Entry 6VK5 (X-ray diffraction, 1.86 A resolution); this record covers chains A and C of the 8 polymer chains in the assembly.

[Chain A]
Name: Methane monooxygenase component A alpha chain
Organism: Methylosinus trichosporium OB3b
UniProt: A0A2D2D5X0 (A0A2D2D5X0_METTR); numbering as in UniProt (aligned over 1-526)
Amino-acid sequence (526 residues; row label = number of the first residue in the row):
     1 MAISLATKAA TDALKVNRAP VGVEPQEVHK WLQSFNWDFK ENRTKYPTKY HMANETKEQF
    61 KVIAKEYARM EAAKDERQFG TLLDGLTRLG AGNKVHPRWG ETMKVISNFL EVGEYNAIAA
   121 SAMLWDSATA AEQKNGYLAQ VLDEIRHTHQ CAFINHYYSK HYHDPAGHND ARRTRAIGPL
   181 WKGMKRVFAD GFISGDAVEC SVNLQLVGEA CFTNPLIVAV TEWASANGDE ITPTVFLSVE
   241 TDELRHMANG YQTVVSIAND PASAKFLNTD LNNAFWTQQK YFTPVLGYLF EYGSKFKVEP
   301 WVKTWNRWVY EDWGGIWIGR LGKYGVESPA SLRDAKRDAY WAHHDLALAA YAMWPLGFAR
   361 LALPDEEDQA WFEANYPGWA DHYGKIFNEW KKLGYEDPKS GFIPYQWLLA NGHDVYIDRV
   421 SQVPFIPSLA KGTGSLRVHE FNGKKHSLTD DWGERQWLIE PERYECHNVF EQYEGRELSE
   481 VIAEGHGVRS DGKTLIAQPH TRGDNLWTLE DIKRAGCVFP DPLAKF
Disordered / not traced: 1-11
Metal / ion sites: Fe ion site 1: Glu-114, Glu-144, His-147 (together with benzoic acid); Fe ion site 2: Glu-144, Glu-209, Glu-243, His-246 (together with benzoic acid)
Ligand contacts: benzoic acid (BEZ): Leu-110, Gly-113, Glu-114, Ala-117, Glu-144, His-147, Phe-188, Phe-192, Leu-204, Gly-208, Glu-209, Thr-213, Leu-216, Glu-243, His-246
From the paper describing this entry:
  - conformationally variable residues (side-chain flip): Leu-110, Phe-188, Thr-213, Leu-216, Glu-240
  - binding site for benzoic acid: Phe-188
  - contacts within the chain: Thr-213/Glu-240 (hydrogen bond)
  - Fe ion coordination: Glu-209, Glu-243, His-246

[Chain C]
Name: Methane monooxygenase
Organism: Methylosinus trichosporium OB3b
UniProt: A0A2D2D0T0 (A0A2D2D0T0_METTR); residues 1-169 here = UniProt positions 1-169
Amino-acid sequence (169 residues; row label = number of the first residue in the row):
     1 MAKREPIHDN SIRTEWEAKI AKLTSVDQAT KFIQDFRLAY TSPFRKSYDI DVDYQYIERK
    61 IEEKLSVLKT EKLPVADLIT KATTGEDAAA VEATWIAKIK AAKSKYEAER IHIEFRQLYK
   121 PPVLPVNVFL RTDAALGTVL MEIRNTDYYG TPLEGLRKER GVKVLHLQA
Disordered / not traced: 1

[Chain A / chain C interface]
Residue-residue contacts - 98 pairs, chain A then chain C:
  Lys-45(A) / Ala-134(C)
  Pro-47(A) / Ala-134(C)
  Pro-47(A) / Thr-138(C)
  Pro-47(A) / Met-141(C)
  Thr-48(A) / Thr-138(C)
  Thr-48(A) / Met-141(C)
  Lys-49(A) / Met-141(C)
  Lys-49(A) / Glu-142(C)
  Lys-49(A) / Asn-145(C)
  His-51(A) / Glu-142(C)  salt bridge
  Asp-196(A) / Met-141(C)
  Phe-266(A) / Asn-145(C)
  Thr-269(A) / Tyr-148(C)
  Thr-269(A) / Tyr-149(C)
  Asp-270(A) / Asn-145(C)
  Asn-272(A) / Tyr-149(C)  hydrogen bond
  Asn-273(A) / Tyr-148(C)
  Asn-273(A) / Tyr-149(C)  hydrogen bond
  Phe-425(A) / Gln-168(C)
  Pro-427(A) / Gln-168(C)
  Ser-435(A) / Gln-168(C)
  Leu-436(A) / His-166(C)
  Leu-436(A) / Leu-167(C)
  Leu-436(A) / Gln-168(C)  hydrogen bond (backbone-side chain)
  Arg-437(A) / Leu-153(C)
  Arg-437(A) / His-166(C)
  Arg-437(A) / Leu-167(C)
  Val-438(A) / Val-164(C)
  Val-438(A) / Leu-165(C)  hydrogen bond (backbone-backbone)
  Val-438(A) / His-166(C)  hydrogen bond (backbone-backbone)
  His-439(A) / Arg-157(C)
  His-439(A) / Val-162(C)
  His-439(A) / Lys-163(C)
  His-439(A) / Val-164(C)
  Glu-440(A) / Val-162(C)
  Glu-440(A) / Lys-163(C)  salt bridge
  Glu-440(A) / Leu-165(C)
  Phe-441(A) / Pro-43(C)
  Phe-441(A) / Phe-44(C)  hydrophobic
  Phe-441(A) / Arg-160(C)
  Asn-442(A) / Pro-43(C)  hydrogen bond (side chain-backbone)
  Asn-442(A) / Phe-44(C)
  Asn-442(A) / Arg-45(C)  hydrogen bond (side chain-backbone)
  Asn-442(A) / Tyr-48(C)
  Lys-444(A) / Tyr-48(C)
  Lys-444(A) / Asp-51(C)  salt bridge
  Lys-445(A) / Leu-165(C)
  Asp-451(A) / Leu-153(C)
  Trp-452(A) / Tyr-149(C)  hydrophobic
  Glu-454(A) / Leu-153(C)
  Glu-454(A) / Arg-157(C)  salt bridge
  Arg-455(A) / Tyr-148(C)  hydrogen bond (side chain-backbone)
  Arg-455(A) / Tyr-149(C)
  Arg-455(A) / Thr-151(C)  hydrogen bond (side chain-backbone)
  Arg-455(A) / Leu-153(C)
  Arg-455(A) / Leu-156(C)
  Gln-456(A) / Tyr-148(C)
  Trp-457(A) / Val-162(C)  hydrophobic
  Leu-458(A) / Leu-156(C)  hydrophobic
  Leu-458(A) / Arg-157(C)
  Leu-458(A) / Arg-160(C)  hydrogen bond (backbone-side chain)
  Ile-459(A) / Glu-109(C)
  Ile-459(A) / Arg-144(C)  hydrogen bond (backbone-side chain)
  Ile-459(A) / Tyr-148(C)
  Ile-459(A) / Leu-156(C)  hydrophobic
  Ile-459(A) / Arg-160(C)  hydrogen bond (backbone-side chain)
  Glu-460(A) / Arg-144(C)
  Glu-460(A) / Tyr-148(C)  hydrogen bond
  Pro-461(A) / Pro-43(C)
  Pro-461(A) / Arg-160(C)
  Glu-462(A) / Pro-43(C)
  Glu-462(A) / Ile-113(C)
  Glu-462(A) / Arg-144(C)  salt bridge
  Glu-465(A) / Ser-42(C)
  Glu-465(A) / Pro-43(C)
  Glu-465(A) / Arg-45(C)  salt bridge
  His-467(A) / Asp-51(C)  salt bridge
  His-467(A) / Val-52(C)
  His-467(A) / Gln-55(C)
  Glu-471(A) / Arg-4(C)
  Glu-471(A) / Val-52(C)
  Gln-472(A) / Arg-4(C)
  Gln-472(A) / Ile-7(C)
  Gln-472(A) / Val-52(C)
  Tyr-473(A) / Ile-7(C)  hydrophobic
  Glu-474(A) / Ala-2(C)  hydrogen bond (side chain-backbone)
  Glu-474(A) / Lys-3(C)
  Glu-474(A) / Arg-4(C)  hydrogen bond (backbone-backbone)
  Gly-475(A) / Ala-2(C)
  Gly-475(A) / Lys-3(C)
  Arg-476(A) / Arg-4(C)
  Arg-476(A) / Glu-5(C)
  Arg-476(A) / Pro-6(C)
  Arg-476(A) / Ile-7(C)
  Glu-484(A) / Pro-6(C)
  Glu-484(A) / Ile-7(C)  hydrogen bond (side chain-backbone)
  Phe-526(A) / Leu-165(C)
  Phe-526(A) / His-166(C)
Interface residues without a listed pair, chain A (45 interface residues in all): Gly-434
Interface residues without a listed pair, chain C (44 interface residues in all): His-8, Tyr-54, Lys-105, Gly-137, Leu-140, Gly-150, Pro-152, Gly-161

[Overview]
45 residues of chain A face 44 of chain C across their interface, with 16 hydrogen bonds and 7 salt bridges.
Polar pairs include His-51(A)/Glu-142(C), Glu-440(A)/Lys-163(C) and Lys-444(A)/Asp-51(C). Bound to chain A:
benzoic acid. From the paper: a binding site for benzoic acid at Phe-188(A); Fe ion coordination by
Glu-209(A), Glu-243(A) and His-246(A).
Chain A is Methane monooxygenase component A alpha chain and chain C is Methane monooxygenase, both from
Methylosinus trichosporium OB3b; the structure, Crystal Structure of Methylosinus trichosporium OB3b Soluble
Methane Monooxygenase Hydroxylase and Regulatory Component Complex, was determined by X-ray diffraction,
deposited together with 6VK4, 6VK6, 6VK7 and 6VK8.
